Entry 4XX4 (X-ray diffraction, 2.40 A resolution); this record covers chain A.

# Chain A
Molecule: Renin
From: Homo sapiens
Notes: EC 3.4.23.15
Reference sequence: P00797 (RENI_HUMAN); residue numbers follow UniProt; this construct covers 67-406
Chain sequence (340 residues; row label = number of the first residue in the row):
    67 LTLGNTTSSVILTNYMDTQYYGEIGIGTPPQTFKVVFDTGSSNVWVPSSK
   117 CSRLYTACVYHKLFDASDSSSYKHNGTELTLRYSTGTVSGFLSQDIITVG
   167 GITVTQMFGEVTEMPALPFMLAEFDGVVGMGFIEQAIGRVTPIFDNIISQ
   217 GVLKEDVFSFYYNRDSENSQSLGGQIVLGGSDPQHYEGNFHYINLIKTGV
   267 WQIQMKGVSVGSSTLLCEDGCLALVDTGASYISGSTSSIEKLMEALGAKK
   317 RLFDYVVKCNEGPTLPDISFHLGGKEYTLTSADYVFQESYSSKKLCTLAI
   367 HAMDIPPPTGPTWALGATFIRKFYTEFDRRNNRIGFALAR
Not modelled in the structure: 67
Cystine bridges: Cys117-Cys124, Cys283-Cys287, Cys325-Cys362
Covalently attached groups: N-acetylglucosamine (NAG) linked to Asn141
Residues lining bound ligands: 70Y ((2Z,6S)-2-imino-6-methyl-3-{3-[(4R)-2-oxo-4-phenylpyrrolidin-1-yl]benzyl}-6-(propan-2-yl)tetrahydropyrimidin-4(1H)-one): Thr84, Gln85, Val102, Asp104, Gly106, Ser107, Tyr149, Ser150, Thr151, Pro184, Phe185, Leu187, Ala188, Phe190, Val193, Asp292, Gly294, Ala295, Ser296, Tyr297, Met369
UniProt features mapped onto this chain:
  - active site: Asp104, Asp292
  - glycosylation (N-linked (GlcNAc...) asparagine): Asn71, Asn141
  - natural variant: Asp104 (D104N: In RTD), Arg230 (R230K: In RTD)

# Overview
Chain A binds compound 70Y. Covalently linked N-acetylglucosamine: at Asn141. Curated annotation (UniProt)
lists active-site residues Asp104 and Asp292.
Chain A is Renin (Homo sapiens); the structure, Renin in complex with
(4S)-4-isopropyl-4-methyl-6-oxo-1-(3-(2-oxo-4-phenylpyrrolidin-1-yl)benzyl)tetrahydropyrimidin-2(1H)-iminium,
was determined by X-ray diffraction together with 4S1G and 4XX3 from the same study.
